Entry 6N3Z (X-ray diffraction, 2.24 A resolution); this record covers chain A.

[Chain A]
Molecule: Epoxide hydrolase TrEH
Organism: Trichoderma reesei QM9414
Sequence (336 residues; numbered 1 to 336; the number before each row is that of its first residue):
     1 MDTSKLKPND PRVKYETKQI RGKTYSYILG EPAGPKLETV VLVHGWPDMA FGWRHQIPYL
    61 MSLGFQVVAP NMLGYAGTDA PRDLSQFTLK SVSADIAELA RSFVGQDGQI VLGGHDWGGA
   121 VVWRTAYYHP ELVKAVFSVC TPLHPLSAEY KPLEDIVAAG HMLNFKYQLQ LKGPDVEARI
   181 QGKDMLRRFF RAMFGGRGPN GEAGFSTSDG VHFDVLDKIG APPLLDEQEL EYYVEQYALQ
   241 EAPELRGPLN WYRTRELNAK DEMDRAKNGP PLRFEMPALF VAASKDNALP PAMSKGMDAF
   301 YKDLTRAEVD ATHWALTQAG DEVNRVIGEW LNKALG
Residues lining bound ligands: KC4 (N-methyl-4-{[trans-4-({[4-(trifluoromethoxy)phenyl]carbamoyl}amino)cyclohexyl]oxy}benzamide): W46, P47, D116, W117, A120, T141, P142, L143, H144, F165, Y167, Q168, M193, F205, T207, Y252, A288, L289, M293, H313, W314
What the authors report for this chain:
  - binding site for KC4: W46, D116, W117, H144, F165, Y167, Q168, M193, Y252, M293, H313
  - catalytic residues: D116, Y167, Y252 (citing earlier work)

[In short]
Chain A binds compound KC4. From the paper: catalytic residues D116, Y167 and Y252; a binding site for KC4 at
W46, D116 and W117 among others.
Chain A is Epoxide hydrolase TrEH (Trichoderma reesei QM9414); the structure, Crystal structure of an epoxide
hydrolase from Trichoderma reesei in complex with inhibitor 4, was determined by X-ray diffraction, deposited
together with 6N3K, 6N5F, 6N5G and 6N5H.
